PDB entry 4QVW | X-ray diffraction, 3.00 A resolution | chains O and P of the 28 polymer chains in the assembly

# Chain O
Protein: Proteasome subunit alpha type-2
From: Saccharomyces cerevisiae
Notes: EC 3.4.25.1; engineered mutation(s): A49S
UniProt: P23639 (PSA2_YEAST); residues 1-250 here = UniProt positions 1-250
Amino-acid sequence (250 residues; row label = number of the first residue in the row):
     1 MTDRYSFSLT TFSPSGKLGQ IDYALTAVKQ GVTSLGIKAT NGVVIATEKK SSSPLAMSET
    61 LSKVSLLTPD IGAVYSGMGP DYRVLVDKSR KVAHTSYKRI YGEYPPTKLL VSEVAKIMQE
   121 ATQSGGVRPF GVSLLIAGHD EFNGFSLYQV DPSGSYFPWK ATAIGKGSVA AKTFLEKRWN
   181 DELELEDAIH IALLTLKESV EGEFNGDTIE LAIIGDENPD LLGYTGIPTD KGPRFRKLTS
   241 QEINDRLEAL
Swiss-Prot annotation at these positions:
  - cross-link: Lys108 (Glycyl lysine isopeptide (Lys-Gly) (interchain with G-Cter in ubiquitin))

# Chain P
Protein: Proteasome subunit alpha type-3
From: Saccharomyces cerevisiae
Notes: EC 3.4.25.1
UniProt: P23638 (PSA3_YEAST); residues 0-257 here correspond to UniProt positions 1-258 (UniProt number = residue number + 1)
Amino-acid sequence (258 residues; row label = number of the first residue in the row; numbering starts at 0):
     0 MGSRRYDSRT TIFSPEGRLY QVEYALESIS HAGTAIGIMA SDGIVLAAER KVTSTLLEQD
    60 TSTEKLYKLN DKIAVAVAGL TADAEILINT ARIHAQNYLK TYNEDIPVEI LVRRLSDIKQ
   120 GYTQHGGLRP FGVSFIYAGY DDRYGYQLYT SNPSGNYTGW KAISVGANTS AAQTLLQMDY
   180 KDDMKVDDAI ELALKTLSKT TDSSALTYDR LEFATIRKGA NDGEVYQKIF KPQEIKDILV
   240 KTGITKKDED EEADEDMK
Not modelled in the structure: 0, 245-257
Swiss-Prot annotation at these positions:
  - cross-link (Glycyl lysine isopeptide (Lys-Gly)): Lys99 (interchain with G-Cter in ubiquitin), Lys198 (interchain with G-Cter in ubiquitin), Lys230 (interchain with G-Cter in ubiquitin)

# Interface between chain O and chain P
Residue-residue contacts - 63 pairs, chain O then chain P:
  Arg4(O) - Ser2(P)  hydrogen bond (backbone-side chain)
  Tyr5(O) - Ser2(P)
  Tyr5(O) - Tyr5(P)
  Ser6(O) - Gly125(P)
  Ser6(O) - Leu127(P)
  Phe7(O) - Ser2(P)
  Phe7(O) - Tyr5(P)
  Phe7(O) - Asp6(P)
  Phe7(O) - Gly126(P)
  Ser8(O) - Gly126(P)  hydrogen bond (backbone-backbone)
  Ser8(O) - Leu127(P)
  Ser8(O) - Arg128(P)  hydrogen bond (side chain-backbone)
  Thr10(O) - Arg128(P)
  Thr11(O) - Ser7(P)
  Thr11(O) - Thr9(P)
  Thr11(O) - Gln20(P)
  Phe12(O) - Gln20(P)
  Phe12(O) - Tyr23(P)
  Phe12(O) - Ala24(P)  hydrophobic
  Phe12(O) - Ser27(P)
  Phe12(O) - Arg128(P)
  Phe12(O) - Pro129(P)
  Phe12(O) - Gly131(P)
  Ser13(O) - Tyr23(P)
  Pro14(O) - Tyr23(P)  hydrophobic
  Pro14(O) - Glu26(P)
  Ser15(O) - Glu26(P)
  Gly16(O) - Tyr23(P)
  Gly16(O) - Glu26(P)
  Gly16(O) - Ser27(P)  hydrogen bond (backbone-side chain)
  Lys38(O) - Glu57(P)  salt bridge
  Ser112(O) - Glu84(P)
  Lys116(O) - Ile85(P)
  Gln119(O) - Ala81(P)
  Gln119(O) - Asp82(P)  hydrogen bond
  Gln119(O) - Ile85(P)
  Gln119(O) - Arg128(P)
  Thr122(O) - Arg128(P)  hydrogen bond (backbone-side chain)
  Gln123(O) - Tyr121(P)
  Gln123(O) - Leu127(P)
  Gln123(O) - Arg128(P)  hydrogen bond (side chain-backbone)
  Gln123(O) - Pro129(P)
  Gln123(O) - Phe130(P)
  Gly125(O) - Leu127(P)
  Ser153(O) - Ala81(P)
  Gly154(O) - Ala81(P)
  Ser155(O) - Ala81(P)
  Tyr156(O) - Glu84(P)  hydrogen bond
  Phe157(O) - Leu56(P)  hydrophobic
  Pro158(O) - Leu56(P)
  Pro158(O) - Glu57(P)  hydrogen bond (backbone-backbone)
  Pro158(O) - Thr60(P)
  Pro158(O) - Ser61(P)
  Trp159(O) - Ser53(P)
  Trp159(O) - Leu55(P)
  Trp159(O) - Leu56(P)
  Lys160(O) - Thr54(P)  hydrogen bond (side chain-backbone)
  Lys160(O) - Leu55(P)  hydrogen bond (backbone-backbone)
  Lys160(O) - Leu56(P)
  Lys160(O) - Glu57(P)
  Ala161(O) - Leu55(P)
  Leu175(O) - Leu55(P)  hydrophobic
  Glu176(O) - Thr54(P)
Other interface residues (no listed pair), chain O (34 interface residues in all): Leu18, Ser124, Tyr148, Trp179
Other interface residues (no listed pair), chain P (32 interface residues in all): His30, Leu79, Thr80

# Summary
34 residues of chain O face 32 of chain P across their interface; the contacts include 11 hydrogen bonds and 1
salt bridge. Polar contacts include Lys38(O)-Glu57(P), Arg4(O)-Ser2(P) and Ser8(O)-Arg128(P).
Here chain O is Proteasome subunit alpha type-2 and chain P is Proteasome subunit alpha type-3, both from
Saccharomyces cerevisiae. Entry 4QVW (yCP beta5-A49S-mutant in complex with bortezomib) was determined by
X-ray diffraction (same publication as 4QUX, 4QUY, 4QV0, 4QV1, 4QV3, 4QV4 and 42 further entries).
